2HIV - chain A; structure by X-ray diffraction, 2.05 A resolution.

== Chain A ==
Molecule: Thermostable DNA ligase
Organism: Sulfolobus solfataricus
Notes: EC 6.5.1.1
UniProt: Q980T8 (DNLI_SULSO); residues 1-601 here = UniProt positions 1-601
Chain sequence (621 residues; row label = number of the first residue in the row; numbers below 1 keep their minus sign (Met-19 is residue -19)):
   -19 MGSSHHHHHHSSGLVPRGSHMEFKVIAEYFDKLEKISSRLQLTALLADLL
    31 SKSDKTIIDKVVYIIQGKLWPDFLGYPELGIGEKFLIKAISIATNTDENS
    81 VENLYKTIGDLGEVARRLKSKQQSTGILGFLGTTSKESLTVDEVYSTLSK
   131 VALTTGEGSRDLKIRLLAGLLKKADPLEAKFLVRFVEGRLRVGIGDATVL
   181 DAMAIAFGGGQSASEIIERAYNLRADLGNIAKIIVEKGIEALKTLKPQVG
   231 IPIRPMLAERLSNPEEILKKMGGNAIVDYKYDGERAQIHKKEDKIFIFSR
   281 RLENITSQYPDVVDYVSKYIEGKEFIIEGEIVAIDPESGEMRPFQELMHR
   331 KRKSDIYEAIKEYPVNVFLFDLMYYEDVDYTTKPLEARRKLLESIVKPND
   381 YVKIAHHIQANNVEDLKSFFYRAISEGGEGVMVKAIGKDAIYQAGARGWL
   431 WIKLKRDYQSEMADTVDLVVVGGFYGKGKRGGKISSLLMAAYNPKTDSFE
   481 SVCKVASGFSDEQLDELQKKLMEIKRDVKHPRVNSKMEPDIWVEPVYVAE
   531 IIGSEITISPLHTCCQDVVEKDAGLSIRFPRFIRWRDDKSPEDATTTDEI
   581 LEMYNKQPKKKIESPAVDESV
Unresolved in the structure: -19 to 0, 103-115, 591-601
Construct notes: cloning artifact (-19 to -16, -9 to 0); expression tag (-15 to -10)
Curated features (UniProtKB/Swiss-Prot):
  - active site: Lys260 (N6-AMP-lysine intermediate)
  - binding site (ATP): Asp258, Arg265, Arg280, Glu310, Phe350, Arg427, Lys433
  - mutagenesis: Met1 to Leu30 (No interaction with PCNA3, no stimulation by PCNA heterotrimer), Phe110 to Leu111 (Impairs interaction with PCNA)

== Overview ==
From UniProt: active-site residue Lys260, 7 ATP-binding residues and 2 mutagenesis sites.
Chain A is Thermostable DNA ligase (Sulfolobus solfataricus); the structure, ATP-dependent DNA ligase from S.
solfataricus, was determined by X-ray diffraction (same publication as 2HII, 2HIK and 2HIX).
